Entry 2ZIN (X-ray diffraction, 1.79 A resolution); this record covers chain A.

== Chain A ==
Protein: Pyrrolysyl-tRNA synthetase
From: Methanosarcina mazei
Notes: EC 6.1.1.26
Reference sequence: Q8PWY1 (PYLS_METMA); residue numbers follow UniProt; this construct covers 185-454
Amino-acid sequence (291 residues; each row starts with the number of its first residue; note: 185 numbers in that range are skipped by the numbering (no residue carries them; nothing is unmodelled there); numbers below 1 keep their minus sign (Met-21 is residue -21)):
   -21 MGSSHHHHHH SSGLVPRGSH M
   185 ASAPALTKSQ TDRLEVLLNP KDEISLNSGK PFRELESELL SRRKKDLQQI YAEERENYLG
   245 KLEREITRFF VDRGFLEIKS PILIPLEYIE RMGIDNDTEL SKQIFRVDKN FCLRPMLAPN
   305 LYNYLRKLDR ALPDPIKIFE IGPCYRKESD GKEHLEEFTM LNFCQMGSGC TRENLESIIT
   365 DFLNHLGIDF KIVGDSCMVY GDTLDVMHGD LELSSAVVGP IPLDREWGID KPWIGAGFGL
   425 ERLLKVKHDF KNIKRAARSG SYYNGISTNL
Not modelled in the structure: -21 to -1, 185-187, 208-211, 380-384
Sequence notes: expression tag (-21 to -1)
Bound ions: Mg2+: Ser399 (together with AMP-PNP)
Small-molecule neighbours:
  - AMP-PNP (ANP; phosphoaminophosphonic acid-adenylate ester): Arg330, Glu332, Glu337, His338, Leu339, Phe342, Met344, Glu396, Leu397, Ser398, Ser399, Gly421, Phe422, Gly423, Arg426, Ile437
  - LBY (N~6~-(tert-butoxycarbonyl)-L-lysine): Met300, Ala302, Leu305, Tyr306, Leu309, Asn346, Phe347, Cys348, Ser399, Val401, Trp417, Gly419, Ala420, Gly421
From the paper describing this entry:
  - binding site for LBY: Ala302, Leu305, Tyr306, Leu309, Asn346, Val401, Trp417
  - mutagenesis - L305A, Y306A, N346A, V401A, W417A: decreased catalytic activity on LBY
  - mutagenesis - Y384F: increased catalytic activity on LBY
  - mutagenesis - Y384A: abolished growth in response to BocLys
  - mutagenesis - Y306A: increased catalytic activity on ZLys
  - conformationally variable residues (order/disorder transition): Tyr384
  - mutagenesis - Y306A: decreased catalytic activity on NmaLys and NicLys
  - mutagenesis - Y384F: increased catalytic activity on BocLys
  - mutagenesis - Y384F: increased catalytic activity on pyrrolysine
  - mutagenesis - Y384F (2-fold): increased expression in response to non-natural amino acids
  - mutagenesis - Y384A: abolished expression in response to BocLys

== Summary ==
Ligands of chain A: AMP-PNP and compound LBY. The paper reports a binding site for LBY at Ala302, Leu305 and
Tyr306 among others; L305A, Y306A and N346A, among others, reduce catalytic activity on LBY; 7 substitutions
were tested in all.
Chain A is Pyrrolysyl-tRNA synthetase (Methanosarcina mazei); the structure, Crystal structure of the
catalytic domain of pyrrolysyl-tRNA synthetase in complex with BocLys and an ATP ..., was determined by X-ray
diffraction (same publication as 2ZIO).
